4X9E - chains A and B of the 8 polymer chains in the assembly; structure by X-ray diffraction, 3.10 A resolution.

# Chain A (and B)
Molecule: Deoxyguanosinetriphosphate triphosphohydrolase
Source organism: Escherichia coli
Notes: EC 3.1.5.1; chain B of this document is another copy of the same molecule, construct and numbering; everything in this record applies to it too
Reference sequence: P15723 (DGTP_ECOLI); numbering as in UniProt (aligned over 1-505)
Amino-acid sequence (505 residues; row label = number of the first residue in the row):
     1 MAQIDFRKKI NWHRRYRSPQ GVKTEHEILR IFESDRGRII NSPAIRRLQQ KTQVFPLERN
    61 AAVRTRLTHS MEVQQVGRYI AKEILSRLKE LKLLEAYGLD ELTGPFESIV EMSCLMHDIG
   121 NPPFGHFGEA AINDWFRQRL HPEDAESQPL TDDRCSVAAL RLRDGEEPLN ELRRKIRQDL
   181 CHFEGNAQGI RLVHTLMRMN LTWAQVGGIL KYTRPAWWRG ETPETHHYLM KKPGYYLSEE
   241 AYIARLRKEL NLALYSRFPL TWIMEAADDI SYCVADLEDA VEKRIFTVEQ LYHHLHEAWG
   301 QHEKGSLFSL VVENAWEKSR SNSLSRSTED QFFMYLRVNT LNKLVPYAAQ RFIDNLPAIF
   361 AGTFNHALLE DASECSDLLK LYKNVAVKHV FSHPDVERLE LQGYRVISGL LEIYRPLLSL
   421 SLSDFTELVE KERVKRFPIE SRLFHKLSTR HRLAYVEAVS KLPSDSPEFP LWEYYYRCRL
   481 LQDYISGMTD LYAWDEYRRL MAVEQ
Unresolved in the structure: 58-59, 323-326 (chain B: 1, 57-59, 146-147, 322-325)
Metal / ion sites: Mg2+ near Asp268 (its only coordinating residue here)
Reported in the primary citation:
  - binding site for the 3-nt RNA strand: Arg337
  - binding site for the 3-nt RNA strand: Tyr16, Arg17, Ser34, Arg38, Tyr79, Asn200, Lys318, Met334, Arg337
  - conformationally variable residues (helix shift): Tyr272, Cys273
  - Mg2+ coordination: His69, His117, Asp268
  - mutagenesis - S34D/G37E: abolished binding to DNA
  - mutagenesis - S34D/G37E: increased catalytic activity on in the absence of DNA
  - mutagenesis - S34D/G37E: unchanged catalytic activity on added DNA
  - mutagenesis - S34D/G37E (2-fold): increased catalytic activity on dGTP
  - mutagenesis - S34D/G37E: decreased expression

# Interface between chain A and chain B
Residue-residue contacts (53):
  His26(A) with Ser86(B)
  Leu29(A) with Lys82(B)
  Glu33(A) with Gln75(B), hydrogen bond; Arg78(B), salt bridge
  Arg36(A) with Gln75(B), hydrogen bond; Arg78(B)
  Ile40(A) with Glu72(B); Gln75(B)
  Asn41(A) with Glu72(B); Arg337(B)
  Arg46(A) with Ala61(B); Ala62(B), hydrogen bond (side chain-backbone); Arg64(B); Thr68(B); Glu72(B), salt bridge; Glu278(B), salt bridge; Glu282(B), salt bridge
  Arg47(A) with Ala62(B)
  Gln49(A) with Ala61(B), hydrogen bond (side chain-backbone); Val63(B); Thr65(B), hydrogen bond; Thr68(B), hydrogen bond
  Gln50(A) with Ala61(B)
  Asn60(A) with Gln50(B)
  Ala61(A) with Arg46(B); Gln49(B), hydrogen bond (backbone-side chain); Gln50(B); Thr489(B)
  Ala62(A) with Arg46(B), hydrogen bond (backbone-side chain); Arg47(B)
  Val63(A) with Gln49(B)
  Arg64(A) with Arg46(B)
  Thr65(A) with Gln49(B), hydrogen bond
  Leu67(A) with Leu67(B), hydrophobic
  Thr68(A) with Arg46(B); Gln49(B), hydrogen bond
  Met71(A) with Ile40(B); Leu115(B), hydrophobic
  Glu72(A) with Ile40(B); Asn41(B); Arg46(B), salt bridge
  Gln75(A) with Glu33(B); Arg36(B), hydrogen bond; Ile40(B)
  Arg78(A) with Glu33(B), salt bridge; Arg36(B)
  Lys82(A) with Glu33(B), salt bridge
  Ser86(A) with His26(B)
  Leu115(A) with Met71(B), hydrophobic
  Glu278(A) with Arg46(B), salt bridge
  Arg337(A) with Asn41(B)
  Leu453(A) with Arg326(B)
  Thr489(A) with Ala61(B)
Interface residues without a listed pair, chain A (39 interface residues in all): Arg30, Gly37, Ile45, Leu57, Gln74, Glu83, Ser108, Glu282, Ser327, Asp330
Interface residues without a listed pair, chain B (40 interface residues in all): Leu29, Arg30, Gly37, Pro43, Ile45, Asn60, Gln74, Tyr79, Glu83, Ser108, Thr449, Leu453

# Summary
Chain A and chain B form an interface of 39 and 40 residues respectively, with 11 hydrogen bonds and 8 salt
bridges. Polar contacts include Glu33(A)-Arg78(B), Arg46(A)-Glu72(B) and Arg46(A)-Glu278(B). From the paper: a
binding site for the 3-nt RNA strand at Arg337(A), Tyr16(A) and Arg17(A) among others; S34D/G37E of chain A
abolish binding to DNA.
Chain A and chain B are both Deoxyguanosinetriphosphate triphosphohydrolase (Escherichia coli); the structure,
DEOXYGUANOSINETRIPHOSPHATE TRIPHOSPHOHYDROLASE from Escherichia coli with two DNA effector molecules, was
determined by X-ray diffraction, deposited together with 4XDS.
